7E96 - chains A and D of the 4 polymer chains in the assembly; structure by X-ray diffraction, 2.40 A resolution.

[Chain A]
Molecule: Extracellular giant hemoglobin major globin subunit A1
From: Oligobrachia mashikoi
UniProt: Q7M419 (GLBA1_OLIMA); residues 1-140 here correspond to UniProt positions 17-156 (UniProt number = residue number + 16)
Sequence (140 residues; row label = number of the first residue in the row):
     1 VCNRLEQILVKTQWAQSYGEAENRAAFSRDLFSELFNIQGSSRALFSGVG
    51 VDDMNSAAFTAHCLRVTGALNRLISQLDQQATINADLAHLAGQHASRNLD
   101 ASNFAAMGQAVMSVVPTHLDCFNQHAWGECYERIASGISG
Disulfides: Cys-2/Cys-130
Metal / ion sites: heme Fe: His-94 (together with oxygen molecule); Ca2+: Thr-117, Leu-119
Small-molecule neighbours:
  - heme (HEM): Leu-35, Ser-42, Leu-45, Phe-46, Gly-48, Val-49, His-62, Arg-65, Val-66, Ala-69, Leu-70, Leu-73, Leu-90, Gln-93, His-94, Arg-97, Leu-99, Asn-103, Phe-104, Met-107, Tyr-131, Ile-134, Ala-135, Ile-138
  - heme / oxygen molecule: Phe-32, Leu-35, Ser-42, Leu-45, Phe-46, Gly-48, Val-49, His-62, Arg-65, Val-66, Ala-69, Leu-70, Leu-73, Leu-90, Gln-93, His-94, Arg-97, Leu-99, Asn-103, Phe-104, Met-107, Tyr-131, Ile-134, Ala-135, Ile-138
  - oxygen molecule (OXY): Phe-32, Phe-46, His-62, Val-66, His-94, Met-107
Curated features (UniProtKB/Swiss-Prot):
  - binding site (hydrogen sulfide): Cys-63
  - binding site (heme b): His-94

[Chain D]
Molecule: Giant hemoglobin B1b globin chain
From: Oligobrachia mashikoi
UniProt: B1Q3G1 (B1Q3G1_OLIMA); residues 1-145 here = UniProt positions 1-145
Sequence (145 residues; row label = number of the first residue in the row):
     1 ECCSRGDAEVVISEWDQVFNAAMAGSSESAIGVAIFDVFFTSSGVSPSMF
    51 PGGGDSSSAEFLAQVSRVISGADIAINSLTNRATCDSLLSHLNAQHKAIS
   101 GVTGAAVTHLSEAISSVVAQVLPSAHIDAWGYCMAYIAAGIGAGL
Disulfides: Cys-3/Cys-133
Metal / ion sites: heme Fe: His-96 (together with oxygen molecule)
Small-molecule neighbours:
  - heme (HEM): Phe-39, Val-45, Met-49, Phe-50, Pro-51, Gln-64, Arg-67, Val-68, Gly-71, Leu-92, Gln-95, His-96, Ile-99, Gly-101, Val-102, Ala-106, Val-107, Leu-110, Ser-111, Ile-141
  - heme / oxygen molecule: Phe-36, Phe-39, Val-45, Met-49, Phe-50, Pro-51, Gln-64, Arg-67, Val-68, Gly-71, Leu-92, Gln-95, His-96, Ile-99, Gly-101, Val-102, Ala-106, Val-107, Leu-110, Ser-111, Ile-141
  - oxygen molecule (OXY): Phe-36, Phe-50, Gln-64, Val-68, His-96, Leu-110

[Chain A / chain D interface]
Contacting residue pairs - 29 pairs, chain A then chain D:
  Lys-11(A) / Gly-25(D)
  Arg-24(A) / Asp-73(D)  salt bridge
  Arg-24(A) / Asn-77(D)
  Ala-57(A) / Ala-83(D)
  Ala-57(A) / Thr-84(D)
  Ala-57(A) / Ser-87(D)
  Ala-58(A) / Ser-87(D)
  Thr-60(A) / Thr-84(D)
  Ala-61(A) / Ser-87(D)
  Ala-61(A) / Leu-88(D)
  Leu-64(A) / Ile-74(D)
  Leu-64(A) / Thr-84(D)
  Arg-65(A) / Leu-88(D)
  Arg-65(A) / His-91(D)
  Gly-68(A) / Ser-70(D)  hydrogen bond (backbone-side chain)
  Gly-68(A) / Ile-74(D)
  Arg-72(A) / Ser-66(D)
  Arg-72(A) / Arg-67(D)
  Arg-72(A) / Ser-70(D)
  Ser-75(A) / Gly-25(D)
  Ala-81(A) / Ala-59(D)
  Thr-82(A) / Leu-62(D)
  Thr-82(A) / Ala-63(D)
  Ala-85(A) / Ala-59(D)
  Ala-85(A) / Glu-60(D)
  Ala-85(A) / Ala-63(D)  hydrophobic
  Asp-86(A) / Ala-63(D)
  Asp-86(A) / Arg-67(D)  salt bridge
  His-89(A) / Arg-67(D)
Also at the interface, not in a pair above, chain A (19 interface residues in all): Ala-69, Gln-76, Gln-93
Also at the interface, not in a pair above, chain D (19 interface residues in all): Glu-28, Ser-78, Gln-95

[Overview]
Chain A and chain D each contribute 19 residues to their interface, with 1 hydrogen bond and 2 salt bridges.
Among the polar pairs are Arg-24(A)/Asp-73(D), Asp-86(A)/Arg-67(D) and Gly-68(A)/Ser-70(D). Heme is bound
between chain A and chain D.
Here chain A is Extracellular giant hemoglobin major globin subunit A1 and chain D is Giant hemoglobin B1b
globin chain, both from Oligobrachia mashikoi. Entry 7E96 (Oxy-deoxy intermediate of 400 kDa giant hemoglobin
at 69% oxygen saturation) was determined by X-ray diffraction (same publication as 7E97, 7E98 and 7E99).
